4AVT - chains A and I of the 5 polymer chains in the assembly; structure by X-ray diffraction, 3.20 A resolution.

Chain A (and I):
Protein: Serum amyloid P-component
From: Homo sapiens
Notes: chain I of this document is another copy of the same molecule, construct and numbering; everything in this record applies to it too
UniProt: P02743 (SAMP_HUMAN); residues 1-204 here correspond to UniProt positions 20-223 (UniProt number = residue number + 19)
Amino-acid sequence (204 residues; each row starts with the number of its first residue):
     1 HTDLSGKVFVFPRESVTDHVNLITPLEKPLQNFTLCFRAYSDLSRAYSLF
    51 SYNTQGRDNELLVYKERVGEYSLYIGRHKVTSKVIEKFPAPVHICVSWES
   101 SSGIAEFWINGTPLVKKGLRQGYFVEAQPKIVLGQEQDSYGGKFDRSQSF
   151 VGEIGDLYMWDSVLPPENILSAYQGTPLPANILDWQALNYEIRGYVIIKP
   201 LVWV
Covalently attached groups: N-acetylglucosamine (NAG) linked to N32
Ion coordination: Ca2+ site 1: D58, N59, E136, Q137, D138 (together with GHE); Ca2+ site 2: E136, D138, Q148 (together with GHE)
From the paper describing this entry:
  - binding site for the ligand GHE: L62, Y64, Y74

Interface between chain A and chain I:
Pairs across the interface - 32 pairs, chain A then chain I:
  S82(A) - D42(I)
  K83(A) - D42(I)  hydrogen bond (backbone-side chain)
  K83(A) - S44(I)  hydrogen bond
  K83(A) - P89(I)
  I85(A) - F88(I)
  I85(A) - P89(I)
  E99(A) - K199(I)  salt bridge
  S102(A) - Y195(I)  hydrogen bond (backbone-side chain)
  G103(A) - Y195(I)
  I104(A) - P12(I)  hydrophobic
  I104(A) - I197(I)  hydrophobic
  W108(A) - V202(I)  hydrophobic
  P113(A) - Y40(I)  hydrogen bond (backbone-side chain)
  P113(A) - V202(I)
  L114(A) - Y40(I)
  V115(A) - Y40(I)
  V115(A) - S41(I)
  V115(A) - D42(I)
  V115(A) - G152(I)
  V115(A) - E153(I)
  K116(A) - V10(I)
  K116(A) - E153(I)  salt bridge
  K116(A) - P200(I)
  K116(A) - V202(I)
  K117(A) - P12(I)
  K117(A) - D42(I)  salt bridge
  K117(A) - V151(I)
  G118(A) - P12(I)  hydrogen bond (backbone-backbone)
  G118(A) - Y195(I)
  L119(A) - Y195(I)
  Q121(A) - Y195(I)
  P166(A) - V202(I)  hydrophobic
Other interface residues (no listed pair), chain A (18 interface residues in all): V84
Other interface residues (no listed pair), chain I (18 interface residues in all): K87, W203

In short:
The chain A/chain I interface involves 18 residues from each chain, with 5 hydrogen bonds and 3 salt bridges.
Polar contacts include E99(A)-K199(I), K116(A)-E153(I) and K117(A)-D42(I). N-acetylglucosamine is covalently
linked to N32(A). From the paper: a binding site for the ligand GHE at L62(A), Y64(A) and Y74(A).
Both chains are Serum amyloid P-component (Homo sapiens). Entry 4AVT (Structure of CPHPC bound to Serum
Amyloid P Component) was determined by X-ray diffraction, deposited together with 4AYU and 4AVV.
